Entry 7RIM (X-ray diffraction, 2.90 A resolution); this record covers chains B and I of the 13 polymer chains in the assembly.

[Chain B]
Protein: DNA-directed RNA polymerase II subunit RPB2
Organism: Saccharomyces cerevisiae (strain ATCC 204508 / S288c)
Notes: EC 2.7.7.6
UniProt: P08518 (RPB2_YEAST); numbering as in UniProt (aligned over 1-1224)
Sequence (1224 residues; row label = number of the first residue in the row):
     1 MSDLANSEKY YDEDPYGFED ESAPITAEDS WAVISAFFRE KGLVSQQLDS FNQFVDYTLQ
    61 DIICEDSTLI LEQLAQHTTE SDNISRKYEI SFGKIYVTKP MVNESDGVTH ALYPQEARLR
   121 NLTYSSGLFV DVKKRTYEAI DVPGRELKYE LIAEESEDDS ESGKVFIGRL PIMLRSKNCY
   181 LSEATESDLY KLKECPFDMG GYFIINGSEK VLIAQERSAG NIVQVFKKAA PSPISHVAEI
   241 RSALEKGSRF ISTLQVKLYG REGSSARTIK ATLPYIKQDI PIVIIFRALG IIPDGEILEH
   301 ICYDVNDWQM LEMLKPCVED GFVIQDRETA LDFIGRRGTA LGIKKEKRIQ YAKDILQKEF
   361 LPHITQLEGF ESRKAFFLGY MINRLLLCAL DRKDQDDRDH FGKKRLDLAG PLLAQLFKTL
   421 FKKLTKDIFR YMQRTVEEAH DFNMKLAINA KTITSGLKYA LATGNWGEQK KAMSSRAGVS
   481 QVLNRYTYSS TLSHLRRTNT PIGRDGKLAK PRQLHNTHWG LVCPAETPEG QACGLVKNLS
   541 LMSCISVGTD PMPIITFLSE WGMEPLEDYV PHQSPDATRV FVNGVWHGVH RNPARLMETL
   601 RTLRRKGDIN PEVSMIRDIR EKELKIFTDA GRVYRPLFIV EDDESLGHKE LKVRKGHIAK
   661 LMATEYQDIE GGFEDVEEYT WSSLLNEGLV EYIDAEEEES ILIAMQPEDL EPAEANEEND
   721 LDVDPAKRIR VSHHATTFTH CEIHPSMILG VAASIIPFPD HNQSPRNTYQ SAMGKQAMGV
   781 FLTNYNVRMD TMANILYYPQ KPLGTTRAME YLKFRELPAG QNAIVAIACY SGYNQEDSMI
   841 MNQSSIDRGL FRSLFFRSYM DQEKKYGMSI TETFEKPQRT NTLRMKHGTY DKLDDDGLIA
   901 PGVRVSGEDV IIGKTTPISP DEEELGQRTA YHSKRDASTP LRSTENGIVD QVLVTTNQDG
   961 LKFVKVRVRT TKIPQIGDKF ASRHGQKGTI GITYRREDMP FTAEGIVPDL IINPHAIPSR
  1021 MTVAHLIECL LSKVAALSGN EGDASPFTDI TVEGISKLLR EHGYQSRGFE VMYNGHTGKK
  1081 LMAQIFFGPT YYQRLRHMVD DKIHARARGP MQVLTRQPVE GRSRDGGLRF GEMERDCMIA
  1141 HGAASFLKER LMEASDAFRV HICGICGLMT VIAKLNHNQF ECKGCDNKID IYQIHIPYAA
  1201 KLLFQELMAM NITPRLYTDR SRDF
Disordered / not traced: 1-19, 76-85, 139-161, 338-344, 439-445, 644-646, 669-675, 715-720, 920-929, 1222-1224
Bound ions: Zn2+: C1163, C1166, C1182, C1185

[Chain I]
Protein: DNA-directed RNA polymerase II subunit RPB9
Organism: Saccharomyces cerevisiae (strain ATCC 204508 / S288c)
UniProt: P27999 (RPB9_YEAST); numbering as in UniProt (aligned over 1-122)
Sequence (122 residues; each row starts with the number of its first residue):
     1 MTTFRFCRDC NNMLYPREDK ENNRLLFECR TCSYVEEAGS PLVYRHELIT NIGETAGVVQ
    61 DIGSDPTLPR SDRECPKCHS RENVFFQSQQ RRKDTSMVLF FVCLSCSHIF TSDQKNKRTQ
   121 FS
Disordered / not traced: 1, 120-122
Bound ions: Zn2+ site 1: C7, C10, C29, C32; Zn2+ site 2: C75, C78, C103, C106

[Interface between chain B and chain I]
Pairs across the interface (48):
  P293(B) - C10(I)
  P293(B) - N11(I)
  P293(B) - N12(I)
  D294(B) - N11(I)  hydrogen bond (backbone-backbone)
  D294(B) - N12(I)
  D294(B) - M13(I)  hydrogen bond (side chain-backbone)
  G295(B) - N11(I)  hydrogen bond (backbone-backbone)
  E296(B) - N11(I)
  W308(B) - T2(I)
  W308(B) - R45(I)
  W308(B) - E47(I)
  W308(B) - I52(I)  hydrophobic
  Q309(B) - E47(I)
  Q309(B) - T50(I)
  Q309(B) - I52(I)
  E312(B) - Y44(I)
  K315(B) - F4(I)
  V318(B) - M13(I)  hydrophobic
  F322(B) - Y15(I)
  F322(B) - R30(I)
  Q325(B) - N12(I)  hydrogen bond
  Q325(B) - T31(I)
  D391(B) - Q90(I)
  D391(B) - R91(I)  hydrogen bond (backbone-backbone)
  D391(B) - R92(I)
  R392(B) - I52(I)
  R392(B) - Q89(I)
  R392(B) - R91(I)
  K393(B) - Q89(I)
  D394(B) - R91(I)
  D394(B) - K93(I)  salt bridge
  R617(B) - D61(I)  salt bridge
  I619(B) - D61(I)
  I619(B) - I62(I)  hydrophobic
  I619(B) - S64(I)
  R620(B) - G57(I)
  R620(B) - I62(I)
  R620(B) - D65(I)
  R620(B) - L68(I)
  R620(B) - Q89(I)  hydrogen bond
  K622(B) - V59(I)
  K622(B) - D61(I)  salt bridge
  E699(B) - T67(I)
  S700(B) - T67(I)
  L702(B) - P66(I)
  T737(B) - P66(I)  hydrogen bond (side chain-backbone)
  T737(B) - R70(I)
  T739(B) - P66(I)
Also at the interface, not in a pair above, chain B (27 interface residues in all): R287, L298, I701
Also at the interface, not in a pair above, chain I (33 interface residues in all): F6, V43, G53, F86

[Overview]
27 residues of chain B face 33 of chain I across their interface, with 7 hydrogen bonds and 3 salt bridges.
Polar pairs include D394(B)-K93(I), R617(B)-D61(I) and K622(B)-D61(I). C1163(B), C1166(B), C1182(B) and
C1185(B) coordinate Zn2+.
Here chain B is DNA-directed RNA polymerase II subunit RPB2 and chain I is DNA-directed RNA polymerase II
subunit RPB9, both from Saccharomyces cerevisiae (strain ATCC 204508 / S288c). Entry 7RIM (RNA polymerase II
elongation complex with hairpin polyamide Py-Im 1, scaffold 1) was determined by X-ray diffraction together
with 7RIP, 7RIQ, 7RIW, 7RIX and 7RIY from the same study.
